PDB entry 3CRT | X-ray diffraction, 1.90 A resolution | chain A

== Chain A ==
Molecule: Glutathione S-transferase class-mu 26 kDa isozyme
Organism: Schistosoma japonicum
Notes: EC 2.5.1.18
Reference sequence: P08515 (GST26_SCHJA); numbering as in UniProt (aligned over 1-214)
Sequence (214 residues; each row starts with the number of its first residue):
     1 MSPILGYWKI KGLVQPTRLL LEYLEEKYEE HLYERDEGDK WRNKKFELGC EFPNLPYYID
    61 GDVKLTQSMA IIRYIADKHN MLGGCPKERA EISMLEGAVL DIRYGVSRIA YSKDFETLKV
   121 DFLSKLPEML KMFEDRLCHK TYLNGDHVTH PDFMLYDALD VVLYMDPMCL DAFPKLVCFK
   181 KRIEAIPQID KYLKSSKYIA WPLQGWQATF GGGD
Differences from the reference sequence: engineered mutation Cys-50 (Leu in P08515)
Small-molecule neighbours: glutathione (GSH): Tyr-7, Trp-8, Leu-13, Trp-41, Lys-45, Asn-54, Leu-55, Pro-56, Thr-66, Gln-67, Ser-68, Asp-101, Tyr-104
UniProt features mapped onto this chain:
  - binding site (glutathione): Tyr-7, Trp-8, Trp-41 to Lys-45, Asn-54, Leu-55, Gln-67, Ser-68
  - binding site (substrate): Tyr-111

== Overview ==
Bound to chain A: glutathione. From UniProt: 11 glutathione-binding residues and substrate-binding residue
Tyr-111.
Chain A is Glutathione S-transferase class-mu 26 kDa isozyme (Schistosoma japonicum); the structure,
Structural characterization of an engineered allosteric protein, was determined by X-ray diffraction,
deposited together with 3CRU and 3D0Z.
